PDB entry 6UVE | X-ray diffraction, 2.87 A resolution | chains A and B

# Chain A (and B)
Protein: Bcl-2-like protein 1
Source organism: Homo sapiens
Notes: chain B of this document is another copy of the same molecule, construct and numbering; everything in this record applies to it too
UniProt: Q07817 (B2CL1_HUMAN); numbering as in UniProt; present here: 1-26, 83-209
Amino-acid sequence (158 residues; row label = number of the first residue in the row; note: 56 numbers in that range are skipped by the numbering (no residue carries them; nothing is unmodelled there); numbers below 1 keep their minus sign (Gly-4 is residue -4)):
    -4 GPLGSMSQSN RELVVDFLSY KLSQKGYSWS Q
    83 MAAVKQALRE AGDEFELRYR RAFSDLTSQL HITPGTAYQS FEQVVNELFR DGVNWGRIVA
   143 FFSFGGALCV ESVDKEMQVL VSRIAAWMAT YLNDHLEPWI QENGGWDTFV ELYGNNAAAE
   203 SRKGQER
Unresolved in the structure: -4 to -1, 105-112, 197-209 (chain B: -4 to 3, 106-113, 202-209)
Differences from the reference sequence: expression tag (-4 to 0)
Residues lining bound ligands: QHV ((R)-3-(Benzylthio)-2-(3-(4-chloro-[1,1':2',1'':3'',1'''-quaterphenyl]-4'''-carbonyl)-3-(4-methylbenzyl)ureido)propanoic acid): Ala93, Glu96, Phe97, Tyr101, Ala104, Val126, Glu129, Leu130, Asn136, Trp137, Gly138, Arg139, Val141, Ala142, Ser145, Phe146, Ala149, Phe191, Tyr195
Curated features (UniProtKB/Swiss-Prot):
  - motif: Ser4 to Trp24 (BH4), Val86 to Arg100 (BH3), Glu129 to Gly148 (BH1), Pro180 to Tyr195 (BH2)
  - mutagenesis: Phe131 to Asp133 (No heterodimerization with BAX), Val135 to Trp137 (Loss of anti-apoptotic activity), Gly138 to Ile140 (Loss of anti-apoptotic activity), Gly138 (G138A: No heterodimerization with BAX), Ser145 to Gly147 (Decreases interaction with DNM1L, no effect on endocytosis enhancement), Gly148 (G148E: No heterodimerization with BAX), Asp156 (D156A: No effect on caspase-1 cleavage), Asp176 (D176A: No effect on caspase-1 cleavage), Trp188 to Phe191 (Abolishes interaction with DNM1L and endocytosis enhancement), Trp188 to Asp189 (Reduces anti-apoptotic activity by about half), Asp189 (D189A: No effect on caspase-1 cleavage)

# How chain A and chain B interact
Pairs across the interface (79; chain A residue first):
  Ser2(A) - Asn175(B)  hydrogen bond
  Ser4(A) - Met83(B)
  Asn5(A) - Leu174(B)
  Asn5(A) - Asn175(B)  hydrogen bond
  Asn5(A) - Trp188(B)  hydrogen bond
  Arg6(A) - Ala171(B)
  Arg6(A) - Asn175(B)
  Glu7(A) - Met83(B)
  Glu7(A) - Lys87(B)  salt bridge
  Leu8(A) - Met83(B)  hydrophobic
  Leu8(A) - Val86(B)  hydrophobic
  Leu8(A) - Leu90(B)  hydrophobic
  Leu8(A) - Trp188(B)
  Val9(A) - Ala167(B)
  Val9(A) - Met170(B)  hydrophobic
  Val9(A) - Leu174(B)  hydrophobic
  Asp11(A) - Lys87(B)
  Asp11(A) - Arg91(B)  salt bridge
  Phe12(A) - Leu90(B)
  Phe12(A) - Gly94(B)
  Phe12(A) - Glu98(B)
  Phe12(A) - Phe144(B)
  Phe12(A) - Ser145(B)
  Leu13(A) - Gly147(B)
  Leu13(A) - Gly148(B)
  Leu13(A) - Cys151(B)  hydrophobic
  Leu13(A) - Ala167(B)  hydrophobic
  Leu13(A) - Met170(B)  hydrophobic
  Tyr15(A) - Arg91(B)
  Tyr15(A) - Asp95(B)  hydrogen bond
  Lys16(A) - Asp95(B)  salt bridge
  Lys16(A) - Glu98(B)  salt bridge
  Lys16(A) - Val152(B)
  Leu17(A) - Val155(B)  hydrophobic
  Gln19(A) - Asp95(B)  hydrogen bond
  Lys20(A) - Val152(B)
  Tyr22(A) - Val155(B)  hydrophobic
  Tyr22(A) - Asp156(B)  hydrogen bond
  Trp24(A) - Val163(B)  hydrophobic
  Trp24(A) - Ala167(B)  hydrophobic
  Met83(A) - Glu7(B)
  Val86(A) - Leu8(B)  hydrophobic
  Lys87(A) - Glu7(B)  salt bridge
  Lys87(A) - Leu8(B)
  Lys87(A) - Asp11(B)
  Leu90(A) - Leu8(B)  hydrophobic
  Leu90(A) - Phe12(B)
  Arg91(A) - Asp11(B)  salt bridge
  Arg91(A) - Tyr15(B)
  Arg91(A) - Arg91(B)
  Gly94(A) - Phe12(B)
  Gly94(A) - Lys16(B)
  Asp95(A) - Tyr15(B)  hydrogen bond
  Asp95(A) - Lys16(B)  salt bridge
  Asp95(A) - Gln19(B)  hydrogen bond
  Glu98(A) - Lys16(B)  salt bridge
  Phe144(A) - Val9(B)  hydrophobic
  Phe144(A) - Phe12(B)
  Ser145(A) - Phe12(B)
  Gly147(A) - Leu13(B)
  Gly148(A) - Leu13(B)
  Cys151(A) - Leu13(B)  hydrophobic
  Val152(A) - Lys16(B)
  Val152(A) - Lys20(B)
  Val152(A) - Tyr22(B)
  Val155(A) - Leu17(B)  hydrophobic
  Val155(A) - Tyr22(B)  hydrophobic
  Asp156(A) - Tyr22(B)  hydrogen bond
  Val163(A) - Trp24(B)  hydrophobic
  Ala167(A) - Val9(B)
  Ala167(A) - Leu13(B)  hydrophobic
  Ala167(A) - Trp24(B)  hydrophobic
  Ala168(A) - Arg6(B)
  Met170(A) - Leu13(B)  hydrophobic
  Ala171(A) - Arg6(B)
  Leu174(A) - Val9(B)  hydrophobic
  Glu179(A) - Asn5(B)  hydrogen bond
  Trp188(A) - Asn5(B)  hydrogen bond
  Trp188(A) - Leu8(B)
Interface residues without a listed pair, chain A (44 interface residues in all): Met1, Ser14, Ser23
Interface residues without a listed pair, chain B (42 interface residues in all): Ser4, Gln160, Ala168, Thr172

# Overview
44 residues of chain A face 42 of chain B across their interface; the contacts include 11 hydrogen bonds and 8
salt bridges. Polar pairs include Glu7(A)-Lys87(B), Asp11(A)-Arg91(B) and Lys16(A)-Asp95(B). Bound to chain A:
compound QHV. From UniProt: 19 mutagenesis sites on chain A.
Both chains are Bcl-2-like protein 1 (Homo sapiens). Entry 6UVE (Crystal structure of BCL-XL bound to compound
7:
(R)-3-(Benzylthio)-2-(3-(4-chloro-[1,1':2',1'':3'',1'''-quaterphenyl]-4'''-carbonyl)-3-(4-methylbenzyl)ureido)propanoic
acid) was determined by X-ray diffraction, deposited together with 6UVC, 6UVD, 6UVF, 6UVG and 6UVH.
